Entry 6FDO (X-ray diffraction, 2.60 A resolution); this record covers chain A.

[Chain A]
Name: Serine/threonine-protein kinase RIO2
Source organism: Homo sapiens
Notes: EC 2.7.11.1
UniProt: Q9BVS4 (RIOK2_HUMAN), isoform Q9BVS4-2; residues 1-353 here = UniProt positions 1-353
Chain sequence (353 residues; numbered 1 to 353; the number before each row is that of its first residue):
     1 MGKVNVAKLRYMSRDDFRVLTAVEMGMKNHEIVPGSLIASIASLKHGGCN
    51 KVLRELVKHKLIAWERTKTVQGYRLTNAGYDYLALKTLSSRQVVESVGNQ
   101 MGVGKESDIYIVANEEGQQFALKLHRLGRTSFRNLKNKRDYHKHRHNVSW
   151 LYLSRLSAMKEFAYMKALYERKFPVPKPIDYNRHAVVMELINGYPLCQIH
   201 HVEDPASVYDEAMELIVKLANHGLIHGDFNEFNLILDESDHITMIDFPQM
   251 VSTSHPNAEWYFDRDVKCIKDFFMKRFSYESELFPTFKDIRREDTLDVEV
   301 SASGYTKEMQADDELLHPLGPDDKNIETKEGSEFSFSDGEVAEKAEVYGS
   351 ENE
Disordered / not traced: 1-9, 67-68, 131-146, 314-353
UniProt features mapped onto this chain:
  - active site: Asp228 (Proton acceptor)
  - binding site (ATP): Lys123
  - modified residue (Phosphoserine): Ser332, Ser335, Ser337, Ser350
  - natural variant: His144 (H144R; H144Y), Ile216 (I216T: In a renal clear cell carcinoma sample)
  - mutagenesis: Lys123 (K123A: Abolishes autophosphorylation; impairs release of pre-40S trans-acting factors and rRNA processing; when associated with A-246), Asp246 (D246A: Abolishes autophosphorylation; impairs release of pre-40S trans-acting factors and rRNA processing; when associated with A-123), Ser335 (S335A: Does not affect autophosphorylation activity; when associated with A-380 and A-548. Does not affect the timing of metaphase-anaphase transition; when associated with A-380 and A-548 ...)
What the authors report for this chain:
  - self-association interface (contacts with another copy of this molecule): Arg129, Glu299
  - catalytic residues: Lys123, Asp228, Asp246 (citing earlier work)

[Summary]
UniProt lists active-site residue Asp228, ATP-binding residue Lys123 and 3 mutagenesis sites. The paper
reports catalytic residues Lys123, Asp228 and Asp246; a self-association interface involving Arg129 and
Glu299.
Chain A is Serine/threonine-protein kinase RIO2 (Homo sapiens); the structure, Rio2 structure, was determined
by X-ray diffraction, deposited together with 6FDM and 6FDN.
